7X3W - chains I and K of the 11 polymer chains in the assembly; structure by electron microscopy, 3.10 A resolution.

[Chain I]
Molecule: 147-nt DNA strand
Sequence (147 nucleotides; each row starts with the number of its first residue):
     1 CTGGAGAATCCCGGTGCCGAGGCCGCTCAATTGGTCGTAGACAGCTCTAG
    51 CACCGCTTAAACGCACGTACGCGCTGTCCCCCGCGTTTTAACCGCCAAGG
   101 GGATTACTCCCTAGTCTCCAGGCACGTGTCAGATATATACATCCTGA
Unresolved in the structure: 1

[Chain K]
Name: ISWI chromatin-remodeling complex ATPase ISW1
Organism: Saccharomyces cerevisiae S288C
Notes: EC 3.6.4.-
Reference sequence: P38144 (ISW1_YEAST); residue numbers follow UniProt; this construct covers 69-1129
Chain sequence (1062 residues; row label = number of the first residue in the row):
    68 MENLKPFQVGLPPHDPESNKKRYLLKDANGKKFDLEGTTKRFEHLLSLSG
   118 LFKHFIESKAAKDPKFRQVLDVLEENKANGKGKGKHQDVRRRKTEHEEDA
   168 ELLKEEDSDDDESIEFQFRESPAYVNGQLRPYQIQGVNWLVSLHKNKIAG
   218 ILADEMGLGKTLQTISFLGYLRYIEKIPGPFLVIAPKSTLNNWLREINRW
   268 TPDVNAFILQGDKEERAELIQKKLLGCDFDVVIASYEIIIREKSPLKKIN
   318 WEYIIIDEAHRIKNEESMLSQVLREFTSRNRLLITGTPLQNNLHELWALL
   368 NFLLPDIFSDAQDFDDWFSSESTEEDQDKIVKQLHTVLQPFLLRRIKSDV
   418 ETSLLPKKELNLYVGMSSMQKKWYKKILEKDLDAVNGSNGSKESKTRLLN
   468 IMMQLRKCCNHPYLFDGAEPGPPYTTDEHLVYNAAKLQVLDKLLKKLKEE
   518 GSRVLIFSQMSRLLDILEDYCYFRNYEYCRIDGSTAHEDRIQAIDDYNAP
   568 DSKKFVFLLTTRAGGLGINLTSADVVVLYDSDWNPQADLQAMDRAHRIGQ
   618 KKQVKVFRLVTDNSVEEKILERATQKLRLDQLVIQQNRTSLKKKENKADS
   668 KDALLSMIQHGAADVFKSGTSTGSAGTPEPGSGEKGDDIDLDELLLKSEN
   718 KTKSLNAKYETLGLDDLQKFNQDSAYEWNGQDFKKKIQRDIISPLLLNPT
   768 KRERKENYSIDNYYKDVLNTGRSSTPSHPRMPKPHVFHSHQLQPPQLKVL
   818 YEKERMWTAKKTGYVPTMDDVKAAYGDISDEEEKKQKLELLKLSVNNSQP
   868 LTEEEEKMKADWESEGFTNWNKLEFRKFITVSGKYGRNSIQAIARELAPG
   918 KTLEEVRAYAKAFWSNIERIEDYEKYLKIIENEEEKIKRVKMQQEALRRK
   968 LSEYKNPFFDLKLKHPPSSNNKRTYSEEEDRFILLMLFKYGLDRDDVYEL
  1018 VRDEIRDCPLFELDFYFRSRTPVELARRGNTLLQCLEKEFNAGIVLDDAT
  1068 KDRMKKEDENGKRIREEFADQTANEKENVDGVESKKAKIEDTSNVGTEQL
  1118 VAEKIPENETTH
Unresolved in the structure: 68-100, 128-129, 144-183, 449-459, 658-1129
Differences from the reference sequence: initiating methionine (68)
Residues lining bound ligands:
  - ADP: Gln-195, Arg-197, Gln-200, Met-223, Gly-224, Leu-225, Gly-226, Lys-227, Thr-228, Leu-229, Asn-259, Glu-263, Arg-266, Gly-584, Asn-586, Arg-614, Ile-615
  - beryllium trifluoride (BEF): Met-223, Gly-224, Lys-227, Glu-325, Gly-584, Ile-585, Gln-607, Arg-611, Arg-614
UniProt features mapped onto this chain:
  - motif: Asp-324 to His-327 (DEAH box)
  - binding site (ATP): Asp-221 to Thr-228
  - modified residue: Thr-694 (Phosphothreonine), Ser-846 (Phosphoserine)
Reported in the primary citation:
  - mutagenesis - R769E, R771E: decreased catalytic activity on 100N100 mononucleosomes

[Chain I / chain K interface]
Residue-residue contacts - 14 pairs, chain I then chain K:
  DC17(I) with Lys-310(K), salt bridge to the phosphate
  DG94(I) with Met-335(K), phosphate contact
  DC95(I) with Arg-328(K), phosphate contact; Glu-333(K), phosphate contact; Ser-334(K), phosphate contact; Met-335(K), hydrogen bond to the phosphate; Leu-336(K), hydrogen bond to the phosphate
  DC96(I) with Arg-328(K), phosphate contact; Asn-331(K), phosphate contact
  DA97(I) with Asn-601(K), hydrogen bond to the phosphate
  DA98(I) with Met-469(K), phosphate contact; Trp-600(K), sugar contact; Lys-643(K), salt bridge to the phosphate
  DG99(I) with Met-469(K), sugar contact
Also at the interface, not in a pair above, chain K (13 interface residues in all): His-327, Arg-639

[Summary]
7 residues of chain I face 13 of chain K across their interface, with 3 hydrogen bonds and 2 salt bridges.
Polar pairs include DC95(I)/Met-335(K), DC95(I)/Leu-336(K) and DA97(I)/Asn-601(K). Bound to chain K: ADP and
beryllium trifluoride. From the paper: R769E and R771E of chain K reduce catalytic activity on 100N100
mononucleosomes.
Here chain I is a 147-nt DNA strand and chain K is ISWI chromatin-remodeling complex ATPase ISW1
(Saccharomyces cerevisiae S288C). Entry 7X3W (Cryo-EM structure of ISW1-N1 nucleosome) was determined by
electron microscopy together with 7X3T, 7X3V and 7X3X from the same study.
